PDB entry 7TJJ | electron microscopy, 2.70 A resolution | chains E and H of the 9 polymer chains in the assembly

Chain E:
Name: Origin recognition complex subunit 5
Source organism: Saccharomyces cerevisiae
UniProt: P50874 (ORC5_YEAST); residues 1-479 here = UniProt positions 1-479
Sequence (479 residues; numbered 1 to 479; the number before each row is that of its first residue):
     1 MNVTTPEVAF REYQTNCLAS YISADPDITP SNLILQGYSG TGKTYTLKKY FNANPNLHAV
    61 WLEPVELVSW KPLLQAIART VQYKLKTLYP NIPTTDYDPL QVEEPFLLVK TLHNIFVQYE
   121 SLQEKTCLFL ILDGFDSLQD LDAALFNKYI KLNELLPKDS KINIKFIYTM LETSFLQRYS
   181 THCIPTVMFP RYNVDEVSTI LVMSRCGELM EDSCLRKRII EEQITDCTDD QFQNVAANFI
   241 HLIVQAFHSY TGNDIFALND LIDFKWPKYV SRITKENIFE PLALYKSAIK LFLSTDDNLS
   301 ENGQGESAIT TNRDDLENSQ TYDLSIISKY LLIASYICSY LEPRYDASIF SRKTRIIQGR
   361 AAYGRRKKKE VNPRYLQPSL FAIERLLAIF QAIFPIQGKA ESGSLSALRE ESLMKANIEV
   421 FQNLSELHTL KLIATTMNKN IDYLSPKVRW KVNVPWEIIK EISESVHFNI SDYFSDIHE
Not modelled in the structure: 1, 223-228, 300-322, 397-406, 479
Bound ions: Mg2+: Thr44 (together with ATP)
Small-molecule neighbours: ATP (adenosine-5'-triphosphate): Val8, Ala9, Phe10, Arg11, Tyr38, Ser39, Gly40, Thr41, Gly42, Lys43, Thr44, Tyr45, Leu171, Tyr192, Ile200, Met203, Ile255, Phe256
Swiss-Prot annotation at these positions:
  - binding site (ATP): Gly37 to Thr44

Chain H:
Molecule: DNA, 84 bp ARS1
Sequence (84 nucleotides; each row starts with the number of its first residue):
     1 TTTGTGCACT TGCCTGCAGG CCTTTTGAAA AGCAAGCATA AAAGATCTAA ACATAAAATC
    61 TGTAAAATAA CAAGATGTAA AGAT
Not modelled in the structure: 1-23, 65-84

How chain E and chain H interact:
Pairs across the interface - 24 pairs, chain E then chain H:
  Arg344(E) with DA31(H), sugar contact; DG32(H), salt bridge to the phosphate; DC33(H), salt bridge to the phosphate
  Tyr345(E) with DC33(H), hydrogen bond to the phosphate
  Arg360(E) with DA28(H), base contact; DA29(H), base contact; DA31(H), phosphate contact
  Ala361(E) with DA31(H), sugar contact
  Ala362(E) with DG32(H), phosphate contact
  Tyr363(E) with DA30(H), hydrogen bond to the base; DA31(H), hydrogen bond to the phosphate; DG32(H), hydrogen bond to the phosphate
  Gly364(E) with DG32(H), hydrogen bond to the phosphate
  Arg365(E) with DC33(H), phosphate contact
  Arg366(E) with DA31(H), base contact; DG32(H), base contact; DC33(H), hydrogen bond to the phosphate
  Lys367(E) with DC33(H), salt bridge to the phosphate; DA34(H), phosphate contact
  Thr436(E) with DA42(H), phosphate contact; DA43(H), phosphate contact
  Lys447(E) with DA41(H), salt bridge to the phosphate
  Arg449(E) with DA41(H), phosphate contact; DA42(H), salt bridge to the phosphate
Interface residues without a listed pair, chain E (15 interface residues in all): Leu380, Lys451
Interface residues without a listed pair, chain H (11 interface residues in all): DG27

Overview:
15 residues of chain E and 11 residues of chain H are in contact; the contacts include 6 hydrogen bonds and 5
salt bridges. Polar pairs include Tyr363(E)-DA30(H), Tyr345(E)-DC33(H) and Tyr363(E)-DA31(H). Bound to chain
E: ATP.
Chain E is Origin recognition complex subunit 5 (Saccharomyces cerevisiae) and chain H is DNA, 84 bp ARS1; the
structure, S. cerevisiae ORC bound to 84 bp ARS1 DNA and Cdc6 (state 1) with docked Orc6 ..., was determined
by electron microscopy together with 7TJF, 7TJH, 7TJI and 7TJK from the same study.
